8TVP - chains B and N of the 16 polymer chains in the assembly; structure by electron microscopy, 3.70 A resolution.

[Chain B]
Molecule: DNA-directed RNA polymerase subunit beta
From: Saccharomyces cerevisiae
Notes: EC 2.7.7.6
Reference sequence: A0A6A5Q4H2 (A0A6A5Q4H2_YEASX); residues 1-1224 here = UniProt positions 1-1224
Chain sequence (1224 residues; each row starts with the number of its first residue):
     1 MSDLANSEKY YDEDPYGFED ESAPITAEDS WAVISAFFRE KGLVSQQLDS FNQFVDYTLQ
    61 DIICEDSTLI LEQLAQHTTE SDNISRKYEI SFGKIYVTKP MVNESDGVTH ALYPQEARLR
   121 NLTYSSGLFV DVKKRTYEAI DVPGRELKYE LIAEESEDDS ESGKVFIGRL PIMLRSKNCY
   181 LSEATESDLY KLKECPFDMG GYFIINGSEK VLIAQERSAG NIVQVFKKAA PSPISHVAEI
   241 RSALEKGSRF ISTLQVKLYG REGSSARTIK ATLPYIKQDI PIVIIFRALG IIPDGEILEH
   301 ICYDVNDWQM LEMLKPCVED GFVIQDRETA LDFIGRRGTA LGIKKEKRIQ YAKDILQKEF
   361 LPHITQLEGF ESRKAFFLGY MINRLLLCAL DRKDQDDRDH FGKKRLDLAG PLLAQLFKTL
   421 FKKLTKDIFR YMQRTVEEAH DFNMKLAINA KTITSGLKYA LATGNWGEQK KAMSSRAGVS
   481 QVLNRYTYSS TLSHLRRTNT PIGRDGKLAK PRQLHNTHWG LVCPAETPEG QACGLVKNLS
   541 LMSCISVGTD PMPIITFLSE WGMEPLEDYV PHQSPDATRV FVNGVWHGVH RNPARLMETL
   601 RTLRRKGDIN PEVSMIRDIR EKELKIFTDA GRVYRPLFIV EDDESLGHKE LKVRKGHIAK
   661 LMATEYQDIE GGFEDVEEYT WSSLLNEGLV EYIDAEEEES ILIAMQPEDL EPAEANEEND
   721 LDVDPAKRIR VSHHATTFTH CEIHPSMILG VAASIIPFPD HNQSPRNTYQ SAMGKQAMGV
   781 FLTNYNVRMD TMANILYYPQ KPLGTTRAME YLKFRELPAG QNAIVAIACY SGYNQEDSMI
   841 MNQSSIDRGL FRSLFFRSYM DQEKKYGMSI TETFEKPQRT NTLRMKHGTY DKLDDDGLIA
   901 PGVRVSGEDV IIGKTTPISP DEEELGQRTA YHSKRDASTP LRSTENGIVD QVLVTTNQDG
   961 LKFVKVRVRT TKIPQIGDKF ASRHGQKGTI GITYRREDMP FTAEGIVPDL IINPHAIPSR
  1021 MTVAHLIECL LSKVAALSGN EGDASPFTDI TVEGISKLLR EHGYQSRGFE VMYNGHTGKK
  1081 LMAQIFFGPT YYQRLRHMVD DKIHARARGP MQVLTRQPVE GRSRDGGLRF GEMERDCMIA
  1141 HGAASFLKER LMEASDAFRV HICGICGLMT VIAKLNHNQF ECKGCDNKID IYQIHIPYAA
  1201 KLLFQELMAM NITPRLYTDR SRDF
Unresolved in the structure: 1-19, 73-86, 140-161, 244-251, 340-346, 436-441, 468-475, 503-513, 673-676, 717-735, 880-944

[Chain N]
Molecule: NTS (47-nt DNA)
Sequence (47 nucleotides; numbered 1 to 47; the number before each row is that of its first residue):
     1 CTAGTTGATC TCATATTTCA TTCCTACTCA GGAGAAGGAG CAGAGCG

[How chain B and chain N interact]
Residue-residue contacts (22; chain B residue first):
  Arg241(B) - DT28(N)  salt bridge to the phosphate
  Thr253(B) - DT28(N)  phosphate contact
  Arg398(B) - DC29(N)  salt bridge to the phosphate
  Gln415(B) - DT25(N)  phosphate contact
  Gln415(B) - DA26(N)  phosphate contact
  Thr419(B) - DC24(N)  base contact
  Thr419(B) - DT25(N)  hydrogen bond to the sugar
  Lys422(B) - DC24(N)  hydrogen bond to the phosphate
  Lys422(B) - DT25(N)  salt bridge to the phosphate
  Lys423(B) - DT22(N)  sugar contact
  Lys423(B) - DC23(N)  base contact
  Lys426(B) - DT22(N)  phosphate contact
  Lys426(B) - DC23(N)  phosphate contact
  Asp427(B) - DT22(N)  sugar contact
  Arg430(B) - DT21(N)  hydrogen bond to the phosphate
  Arg430(B) - DT22(N)  hydrogen bond to the sugar
  Trp466(B) - DA26(N)  base contact
  Gly467(B) - DT25(N)  base contact
  Gly467(B) - DA26(N)  base contact
  Arg476(B) - DC27(N)  base contact
  Ile502(B) - DC29(N)  phosphate contact
  Ile502(B) - DA30(N)  phosphate contact
Other interface residues (no listed pair), chain B (15 interface residues in all): Leu416

[Summary]
Chain B and chain N form an interface of 15 and 10 residues respectively; the contacts include 4 hydrogen
bonds and 3 salt bridges. Among the polar pairs are Thr419(B)-DT25(N), Arg430(B)-DT22(N) and
Lys422(B)-DC24(N).
Here chain B is DNA-directed RNA polymerase subunit beta (Saccharomyces cerevisiae) and chain N is NTS (47-nt
DNA). Entry 8TVP (Cryo-EM structure of CPD-stalled Pol II in complex with Rad26 (open state)) was determined
by electron microscopy (same publication as 8TUG, 8TVQ, 8TVS, 8TVV, 8TVW, 8TVX and 8TVY).
